PDB entry 6FCX | X-ray diffraction, 2.50 A resolution | chains A and B

# Chain A (and B)
Protein: Methylenetetrahydrofolate reductase
From: Homo sapiens
Notes: EC 1.5.1.20; chain B of this document is another copy of the same molecule, construct and numbering; everything in this record applies to it too
UniProtKB: P42898 (MTHR_HUMAN); residue numbers follow UniProt; this construct covers 37-644
Chain sequence (615 residues; numbered 37 to 651; the number before each row is that of its first residue):
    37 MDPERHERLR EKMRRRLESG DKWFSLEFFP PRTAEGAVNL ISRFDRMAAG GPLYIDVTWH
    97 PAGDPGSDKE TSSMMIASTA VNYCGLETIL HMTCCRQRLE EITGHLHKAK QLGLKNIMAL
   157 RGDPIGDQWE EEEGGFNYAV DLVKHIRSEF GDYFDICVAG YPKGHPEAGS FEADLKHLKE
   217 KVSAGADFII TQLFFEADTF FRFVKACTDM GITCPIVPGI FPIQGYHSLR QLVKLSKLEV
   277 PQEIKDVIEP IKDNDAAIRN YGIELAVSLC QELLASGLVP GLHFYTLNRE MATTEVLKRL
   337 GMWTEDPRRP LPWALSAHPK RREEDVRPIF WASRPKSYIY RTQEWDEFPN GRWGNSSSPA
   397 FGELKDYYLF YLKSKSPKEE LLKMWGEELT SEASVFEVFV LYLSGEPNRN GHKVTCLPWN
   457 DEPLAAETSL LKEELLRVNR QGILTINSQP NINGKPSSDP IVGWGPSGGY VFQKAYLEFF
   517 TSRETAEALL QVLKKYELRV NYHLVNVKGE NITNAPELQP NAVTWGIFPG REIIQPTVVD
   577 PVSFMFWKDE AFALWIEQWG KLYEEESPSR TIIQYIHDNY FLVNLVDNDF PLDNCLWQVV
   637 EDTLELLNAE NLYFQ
Disordered / not traced: 37-39, 161-171, 392-396 (chain B: 37-40, 161-171, 203-204, 220-221, 314-316, 649-651)
Differences from the reference sequence: initiating methionine (37); variant A429 (Glu in P42898), Q594 (Arg in P42898); expression tag (645-651)
Residues lining bound ligands:
  - FAD (flavin-adenine dinucleotide): T94, W95, H96, H127, T129, M154, A155, L156, R157, G158, D159, Y174, A175, A195, G196, Y197, H201, E203, A204, D210, H213, K217, I226, T227, Q228, Y321
  - S-adenosylhomocysteine (SAH): P348, I365, A368, S369, Y438, L439, L453, N456, L460, A461, E463, T464, L471, T481, I482, N483, S484, Q485, Q509, T560, T573
UniProt features mapped onto this chain:
  - active site: E63 (Proton donor/acceptor)
  - binding site (NAD(+)): E63 to R68, T94, W95
  - binding site (FAD): T94, W95, H127, R157 to D159, Y174, A175, Y197, H201 to A204, D210, K217
  - binding site (substrate): D159, Q228, Y321, R325
  - binding site (S-adenosyl-L-methionine): N456, A461 to T464, T481 to Q485, T560, T573
  - modified residue: Y90 (Phosphotyrosine), T94 (Phosphothreonine), S103 (Phosphoserine), S394 (Phosphoserine), T451 (Phosphothreonine)
  - natural variant: R46 (R46Q: In MTHFRD; R46W: In MTHFRD), R51 (R51P: In MTHFRD), R52 (R52Q: In MTHFRD), W59 (W59S: In MTHFRD), R68 (R68G: In MTHFRD; R68Q), R82 (R82W: In MTHFRD), A113 (A113T: In MTHFRD), H127 (H127Y: In MTHFRD), T129 (T129N: In MTHFRD), C130 (C130R: In MTHFRD), Q147 (Q147P: In MTHFRD), G149 (G149V: In MTHFRD), 44 further natural variant entries in UniProt
  - mutagenesis: A368 (A368G/L: No effect on S-adenosylmethionine-binding), E463 (E463D/Q: Loss of S-adenosylmethionine-binding)
From the paper describing this entry:
  - binding site for flavin-adenine dinucleotide: T129, R157, A175, A195
  - binding site for flavin-adenine dinucleotide: Q228 (proposed by the authors, not directly observed)
  - specificity-determining residues: Q267 (proposed by the authors, not directly observed)
  - binding site for S-adenosylhomocysteine: P348, A368, N456 to T464, T481 to Q485, T560, T573
  - self-association interface (contacts with another copy of this molecule): N386 to N391
  - post-translational modification sites: Y90, T94, S103, S394, T451
  - mutagenesis - E463D, E463Q: abolished binding to SAM
  - mutagenesis - A368G, A368L: unchanged binding to SAM

# Chain A / chain B interface
Pairs across the interface (63; chain A residue first):
  D361(A) - R388(B)  salt bridge
  N386(A) - R388(B)  hydrogen bond
  N386(A) - N391(B)  hydrogen bond
  G387(A) - R388(B)
  R388(A) - D361(B)  salt bridge
  R388(A) - N386(B)  hydrogen bond
  R388(A) - G387(B)
  R388(A) - E568(B)
  R388(A) - I569(B)  hydrogen bond (side chain-backbone)
  W389(A) - E568(B)  hydrogen bond (backbone-side chain)
  G390(A) - E568(B)  hydrogen bond (backbone-side chain)
  N391(A) - N386(B)  hydrogen bond
  Y506(A) - D625(B)  hydrogen bond
  Y506(A) - F626(B)  hydrophobic
  Y506(A) - P627(B)
  K510(A) - I563(B)
  K510(A) - F564(B)
  N537(A) - G566(B)  hydrogen bond (side chain-backbone)
  P552(A) - G566(B)
  E553(A) - R567(B)  salt bridge
  Q555(A) - R567(B)  hydrogen bond
  Q555(A) - E568(B)
  P556(A) - G566(B)
  P556(A) - R567(B)
  P556(A) - E568(B)
  N557(A) - G566(B)
  N557(A) - R567(B)  hydrogen bond (side chain-backbone)
  A558(A) - R567(B)  hydrogen bond (backbone-backbone)
  W561(A) - I563(B)
  W561(A) - I569(B)  hydrophobic
  I563(A) - K510(B)
  I563(A) - W561(B)
  I563(A) - F626(B)  hydrophobic
  F564(A) - K510(B)  hydrogen bond (backbone-side chain)
  P565(A) - N624(B)
  G566(A) - N537(B)  hydrogen bond (backbone-side chain)
  G566(A) - P552(B)
  G566(A) - Q555(B)
  G566(A) - P556(B)
  G566(A) - N557(B)
  G566(A) - N624(B)  hydrogen bond (backbone-side chain)
  R567(A) - Q555(B)
  R567(A) - P556(B)
  R567(A) - N557(B)  hydrogen bond (backbone-side chain)
  R567(A) - A558(B)  hydrogen bond (backbone-backbone)
  E568(A) - R388(B)
  E568(A) - W389(B)  hydrogen bond (side chain-backbone)
  E568(A) - G390(B)  hydrogen bond (side chain-backbone)
  E568(A) - P556(B)
  E568(A) - A558(B)
  E568(A) - Q571(B)  hydrogen bond
  I569(A) - R388(B)  hydrogen bond (backbone-side chain)
  I569(A) - W561(B)  hydrophobic
  I569(A) - I569(B)  hydrophobic
  I569(A) - Q571(B)  hydrogen bond (backbone-side chain)
  Q571(A) - E568(B)  hydrogen bond
  Q571(A) - I569(B)  hydrogen bond (side chain-backbone)
  N624(A) - P565(B)
  N624(A) - G566(B)  hydrogen bond (side chain-backbone)
  D625(A) - Y506(B)  hydrogen bond
  F626(A) - Y506(B)  hydrophobic
  F626(A) - I563(B)  hydrophobic
  P627(A) - Y506(B)
Also at the interface, not in a pair above, chain A (33 interface residues in all): F508, L534, I570, V574
Also at the interface, not in a pair above, chain B (31 interface residues in all): F508, I570, V574

# Summary
33 residues of chain A face 31 of chain B across their interface, with 26 hydrogen bonds and 3 salt bridges.
Among the polar pairs are D361(A)-R388(B), E553(A)-R567(B) and N386(A)-R388(B). The paper reports a binding
site for S-adenosylhomocysteine at P348(A), A368(A) and N456(A) among others; E463D and E463Q of chain A
abolish binding to SAM; 4 substitutions were tested in all.
Both chains are Methylenetetrahydrofolate reductase (Homo sapiens). Entry 6FCX (Structure of human
5,10-methylenetetrahydrofolate reductase (MTHFR)) was determined by X-ray diffraction, deposited together with
6FNU.
